PDB entry 1D3L | X-ray diffraction, 3.25 A resolution | chain A

[Chain A]
Protein: Protein (intercellular adhesion molecule-1)
Source organism: Homo sapiens
Notes: fragment: first two domains, residues 1-185
UniProtKB: P05362 (ICAM1_HUMAN); residues 1-185 here correspond to UniProt positions 28-212 (UniProt number = residue number + 27)
Chain sequence (185 residues; each row starts with the number of its first residue):
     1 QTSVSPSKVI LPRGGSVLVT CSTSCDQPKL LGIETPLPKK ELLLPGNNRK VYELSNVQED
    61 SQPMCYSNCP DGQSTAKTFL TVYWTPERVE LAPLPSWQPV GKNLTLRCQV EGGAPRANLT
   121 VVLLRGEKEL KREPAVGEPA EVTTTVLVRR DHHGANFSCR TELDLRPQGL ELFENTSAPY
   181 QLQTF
Curated features (UniProtKB/Swiss-Prot):
  - motif: Arg125 to Glu127 (Cell attachment site)
  - glycosylation (N-linked (GlcNAc...) asparagine): Asn103, Asn118 (complex), Asn156, Asn175
Reported in the primary citation:
  - post-translational modification sites: Asn175
  - post-translational modification sites: Asn103, Asn118, Asn156 (citing earlier work)

[Summary]
The paper reports modification sites Asn175, Asn103 and Asn118 among others.
Chain A is Protein (intercellular adhesion molecule-1) (Homo sapiens); the structure, D1D2-icam-1 fully
glycosylated, variation of D1-D2 interdomain angle in different crystal structures, was determined by X-ray
diffraction, deposited together with 1D3E and 1D3I.
